PDB entry 6KQH | X-ray diffraction, 3.18 A resolution | chains D and E of the 9 polymer chains in the assembly

[Chain D]
Protein: DNA-directed RNA polymerase subunit beta'
Organism: Thermus thermophilus (strain HB8 / ATCC 27634 / DSM 579)
Notes: EC 2.7.7.6
UniProt: Q8RQE8 (RPOC_THET8); residue numbers follow UniProt; this construct covers 1-1524
Sequence (1524 residues; row label = number of the first residue in the row):
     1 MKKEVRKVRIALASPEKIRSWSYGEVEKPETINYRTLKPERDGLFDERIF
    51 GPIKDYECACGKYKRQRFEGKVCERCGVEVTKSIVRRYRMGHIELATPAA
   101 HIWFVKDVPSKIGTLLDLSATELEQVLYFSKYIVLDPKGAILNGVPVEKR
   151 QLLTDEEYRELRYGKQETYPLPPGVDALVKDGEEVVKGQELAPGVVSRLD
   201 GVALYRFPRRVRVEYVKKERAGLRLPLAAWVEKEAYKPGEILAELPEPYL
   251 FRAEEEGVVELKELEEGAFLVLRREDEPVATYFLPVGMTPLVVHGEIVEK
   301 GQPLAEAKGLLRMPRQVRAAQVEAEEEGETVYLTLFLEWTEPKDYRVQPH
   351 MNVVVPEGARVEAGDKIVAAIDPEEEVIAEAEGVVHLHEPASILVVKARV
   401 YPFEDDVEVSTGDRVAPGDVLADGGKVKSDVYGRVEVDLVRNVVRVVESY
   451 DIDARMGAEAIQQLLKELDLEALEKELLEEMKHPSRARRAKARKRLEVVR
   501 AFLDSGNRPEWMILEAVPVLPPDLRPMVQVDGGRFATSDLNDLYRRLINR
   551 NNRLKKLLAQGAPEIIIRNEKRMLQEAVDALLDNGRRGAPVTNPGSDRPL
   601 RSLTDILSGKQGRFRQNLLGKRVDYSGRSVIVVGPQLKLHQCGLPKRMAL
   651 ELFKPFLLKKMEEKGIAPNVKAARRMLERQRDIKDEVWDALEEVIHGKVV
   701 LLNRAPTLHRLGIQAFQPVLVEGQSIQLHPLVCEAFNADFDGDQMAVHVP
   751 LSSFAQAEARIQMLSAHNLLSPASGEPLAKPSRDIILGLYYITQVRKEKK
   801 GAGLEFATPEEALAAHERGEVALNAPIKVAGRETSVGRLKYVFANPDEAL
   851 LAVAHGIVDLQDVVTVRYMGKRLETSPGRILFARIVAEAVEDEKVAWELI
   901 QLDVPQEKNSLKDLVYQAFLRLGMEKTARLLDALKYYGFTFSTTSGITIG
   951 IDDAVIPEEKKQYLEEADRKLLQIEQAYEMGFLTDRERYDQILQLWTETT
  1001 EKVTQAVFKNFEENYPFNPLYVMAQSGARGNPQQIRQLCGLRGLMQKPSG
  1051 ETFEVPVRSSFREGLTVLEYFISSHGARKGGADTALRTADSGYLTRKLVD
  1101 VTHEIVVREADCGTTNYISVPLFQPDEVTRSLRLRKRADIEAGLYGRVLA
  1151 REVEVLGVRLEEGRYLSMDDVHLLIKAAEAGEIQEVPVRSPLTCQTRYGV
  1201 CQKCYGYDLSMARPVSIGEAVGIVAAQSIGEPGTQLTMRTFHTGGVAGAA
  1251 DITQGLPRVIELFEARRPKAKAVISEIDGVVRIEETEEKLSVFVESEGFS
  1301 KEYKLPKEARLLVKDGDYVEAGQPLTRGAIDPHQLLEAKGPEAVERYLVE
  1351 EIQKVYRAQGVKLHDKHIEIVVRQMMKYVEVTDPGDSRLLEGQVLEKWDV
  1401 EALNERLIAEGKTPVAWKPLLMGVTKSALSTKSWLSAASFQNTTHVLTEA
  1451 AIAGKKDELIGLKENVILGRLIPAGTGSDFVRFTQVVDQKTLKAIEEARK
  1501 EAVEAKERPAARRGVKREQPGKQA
Disordered / not traced: 1-2, 1238-1251, 1503-1524
Ion coordination: Zn2+ site 1: C58, C60, C73, C76; Mg2+ site 1: D739, D741, D743 (shared with 1 residue of chain I); Mg2+ site 2 near K840 (its only coordinating residue here); Zn2+ site 2: C1112, C1194, C1201, C1204

[Chain E]
Protein: DNA-directed RNA polymerase subunit omega
Organism: Thermus thermophilus (strain HB8 / ATCC 27634 / DSM 579)
Notes: EC 2.7.7.6
UniProt: Q8RQE7 (RPOZ_THET8); residue numbers follow UniProt; this construct covers 1-99
Sequence (99 residues; each row starts with the number of its first residue):
     1 MAEPGIDKLFGMVDSKYRLTVVVAKRAQQLLRHGFKNTVLEPEERPKMQT
    51 LEGLFDDPNAVTWAMKELLTGRLVFGENLVPEDRLQKEMERLYPVEREE
Disordered / not traced: 1, 96-99

[Interface between chain D and chain E]
Residue-residue contacts - 103 pairs, chain D then chain E:
  H640(D) - A2(E)
  D689(D) - L51(E)
  E693(D) - T50(E)
  H696(D) - M48(E)
  H696(D) - D57(E)  salt bridge
  H696(D) - N59(E)
  G697(D) - N59(E)
  K698(D) - N59(E)
  S753(D) - Q28(E)
  S753(D) - L31(E)
  F754(D) - V21(E)  hydrophobic
  F754(D) - A24(E)  hydrophobic
  F754(D) - Q28(E)
  A757(D) - T20(E)
  A757(D) - A24(E)  hydrophobic
  E758(D) - T20(E)
  R760(D) - E3(E)  salt bridge
  R760(D) - N59(E)  hydrogen bond
  R760(D) - V61(E)
  R760(D) - T62(E)  hydrogen bond
  I761(D) - F10(E)  hydrophobic
  I761(D) - L19(E)  hydrophobic
  I761(D) - T20(E)
  I761(D) - V23(E)  hydrophobic
  I761(D) - M65(E)  hydrophobic
  Q762(D) - Y17(E)
  Q762(D) - T20(E)  hydrogen bond
  L764(D) - A2(E)  hydrophobic
  L764(D) - E3(E)
  A766(D) - A2(E)
  H767(D) - A2(E)
  H767(D) - E3(E)  hydrogen bond (side chain-backbone)
  H767(D) - I6(E)
  G923(D) - D7(E)
  M924(D) - I6(E)  hydrophobic
  M924(D) - D7(E)  hydrogen bond (backbone-side chain)
  E925(D) - A2(E)
  E925(D) - E3(E)
  E925(D) - P4(E)
  E925(D) - G5(E)  hydrogen bond (side chain-backbone)
  E925(D) - I6(E)
  E925(D) - D7(E)  hydrogen bond (backbone-side chain)
  M1211(D) - K16(E)
  R1213(D) - F10(E)
  S1216(D) - S15(E)
  S1216(D) - K16(E)  hydrogen bond (side chain-backbone)
  I1217(D) - S15(E)  hydrogen bond (backbone-side chain)
  I1217(D) - Y17(E)
  G1218(D) - Y17(E)
  E1219(D) - Y17(E)  hydrogen bond
  G1475(D) - Y17(E)
  T1476(D) - Y17(E)
  T1476(D) - T20(E)
  F1480(D) - D14(E)
  F1480(D) - R18(E)  hydrogen bond (backbone-side chain)
  F1480(D) - E77(E)
  V1481(D) - S15(E)
  V1481(D) - Y17(E)  hydrophobic
  V1481(D) - R18(E)
  V1481(D) - V21(E)
  R1482(D) - K25(E)
  F1483(D) - E77(E)
  T1484(D) - R18(E)  hydrogen bond
  T1484(D) - V22(E)
  T1484(D) - K25(E)  hydrogen bond (backbone-side chain)
  T1484(D) - G76(E)
  T1484(D) - E77(E)
  Q1485(D) - V74(E)
  Q1485(D) - F75(E)
  Q1485(D) - G76(E)  hydrogen bond (backbone-backbone)
  Q1485(D) - N78(E)
  Q1485(D) - L79(E)  hydrogen bond (side chain-backbone)
  Q1485(D) - V80(E)  hydrogen bond (side chain-backbone)
  Q1485(D) - E82(E)  hydrogen bond
  V1486(D) - V22(E)  hydrophobic
  V1486(D) - Q29(E)  hydrogen bond (backbone-side chain)
  V1486(D) - V74(E)
  V1487(D) - L73(E)
  V1487(D) - V74(E)  hydrogen bond (backbone-backbone)
  V1487(D) - L85(E)  hydrophobic
  D1488(D) - R26(E)  salt bridge
  D1488(D) - N37(E)
  D1488(D) - V39(E)
  D1488(D) - L73(E)
  D1488(D) - M89(E)
  D1488(D) - Y93(E)
  Q1489(D) - R72(E)
  Q1489(D) - V74(E)
  K1490(D) - Y93(E)
  T1491(D) - L85(E)
  T1491(D) - M89(E)
  T1491(D) - L92(E)
  T1491(D) - Y93(E)
  L1492(D) - V74(E)  hydrophobic
  A1494(D) - L92(E)  hydrophobic
  I1495(D) - V80(E)  hydrophobic
  I1495(D) - L85(E)  hydrophobic
  I1495(D) - E88(E)
  A1498(D) - R84(E)
  A1498(D) - E88(E)
  R1499(D) - L79(E)
  R1499(D) - V80(E)
  R1499(D) - P81(E)
Also at the interface, not in a pair above, chain D (45 interface residues in all): D1479
Also at the interface, not in a pair above, chain E (53 interface residues in all): A27, K47, P58

[In short]
45 residues of chain D face 53 of chain E across their interface; the contacts include 19 hydrogen bonds and 3
salt bridges. Polar pairs include H696(D)-D57(E), R760(D)-E3(E) and D1488(D)-R26(E). The Zn2+ site 1 is built
by C58(D), C60(D), C73(D) and C76(D).
Here chain D is DNA-directed RNA polymerase subunit beta' and chain E is DNA-directed RNA polymerase subunit
omega, both from Thermus thermophilus (strain HB8 / ATCC 27634 / DSM 579). Entry 6KQH (Thermus thermophilus
initial transcription complex comprising sigma A and 5'-OH RNA of 7 nt) was determined by X-ray diffraction,
deposited together with 6KQD, 6KQE, 6KQF, 6KQG, 6KQL, 6KQM and 6 further entries.
